PDB entry 7PHC | electron microscopy, 9.90 A resolution (very low resolution: no residue pairs are listed; an interface is given only as per-side residue counts) | chains m and 3 of the 54 polymer chains in the assembly

== Chain m ==
Molecule: 50S ribosomal protein L17
Source organism: Mycoplasma pneumoniae M129
UniProt: Q59547 (RL17_MYCPN); numbering as in UniProt (aligned over 1-124)
Sequence (124 residues; numbered 1 to 124; the number before each row is that of its first residue):
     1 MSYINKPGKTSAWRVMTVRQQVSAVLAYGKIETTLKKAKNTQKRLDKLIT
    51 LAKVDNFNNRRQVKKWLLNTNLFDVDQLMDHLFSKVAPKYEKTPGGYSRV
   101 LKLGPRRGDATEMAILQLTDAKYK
Not modelled in the structure: 1, 121-124

== Chain 3 ==
Molecule: 23S ribosomal RNA
Source organism: Mycoplasma pneumoniae M129
Sequence (2907 nucleotides; row label = number of the first residue in the row):
     1 UACAAUAAGUUACUAAGGGCUUAUGGUGGAUGCCUUGGCACUAAUAGGCG
    51 AUGAAGGACGUGUUAACCUGCGAUAAGCUUCGGGUAGGUGGUAAGAACCU
   101 CAGAUCCGGAGAUUUCCGAAUGGAGCAAUCCGGUAGUUGGAAACAGCUAU
   151 CAUUAAUUGAUGAAUAAAUAGUCAAUUAAAGCAAUACGUGGUGAAGUGAA
   201 ACAUCUCAGUAGCCACAGGAAAAGAAAACGAAUGUGAUUCCGUGUGUAGU
   251 GGCGAGCGAAAGCGGAACAGGCCAAACUUAUCAUUAGAUAGGGGUUGUAG
   301 GGCUUGCAAUGUGGACUUGAAAACGAUAGAAGAAGCUGUUGGAAAGCAGC
   351 GCGCAAAAGGGUGAUAGCCCCGUAUUUGAAAUUGUUUUCAUACCUAGCGA
   401 GAUCCCUGAGUAGCUCGGAAAACGUUAUUUUGAGUGAAUCUGCCCAGACC
   451 AUUGGGUAAGCCUAAAUACUAAUUAGUGACCGAUAGCGAAACAGUACCGU
   501 GAGGGAAAGGUGAAAAGAACCCAGAGAUGGGAGUGAAAUAGAUUCUGAAA
   551 CCAUAUGCCUACAACGUGUCAGAGCACAUUAAUGUGUGAUGGCGUGCGUU
   601 UUGAAGUAUGAGCCGGCGAGUUAUGAUAGCAAGCGUUAGUUAACCAGGAG
   651 AUGGGGAGCUGUAGCGAAAGCGAGUUUUAAAAGAGCGUUUGUUUGUUAUU
   701 AUAGACCCGAAACGGGUUGAGCUAGUCAUGAGCAGGUUGAAGGUUGAGUA
   751 ACAUCAACUGGAGGACCGAACCGACUCUCGUUGAAACGAUAGCGGAUGAC
   801 UUGUGAUUAGGGGUGAAAUUCCAAUCGAAAUCCGUGAUAGCUGGUUCUCG
   851 UCGAAAUAGCUUUAAGGCUAGCGUGAGAUCACAAAUAAGUGGAGGUAAAG
   901 CUACUGAAUGUAUGAUGGCGCCACCUAGGCGUACUGAAUACAAUUAAACU
   951 CUGAAUGCCAUUUAUUUUAUUCUCGCAGUCAGACAGUGGGGGAUAAGCUU
  1001 CAUUGUCAAGAGGGGAAGAGCCCAGAUCAUUAAAUAAGGUCCCCAAAAUA
  1051 UACUAAGUGGAAAAGGAUGUGAAAGUGCUAAAACAGCAAGGAUGUUGGCU
  1101 UAGAAGCAGCCAUCGUUUAAAGAGUGCGUAACAGCUCACUUGUCGAGUGU
  1151 UUUUGCGCCGAAGAUGUAACGGGGCUAAGUAUAUUACCGAAUUUAUGGAU
  1201 AAGAUUUAUAUCUUGUGGUAGACGAGCGUUGUAUUGGAGUUGAAGUCAAA
  1251 GCGUGAGCAUUGGUGGAUCCAAUACAAGUGAGAAUGCCGGCAUGAGUAAC
  1301 GCUUGGGAGUGAGAAUCUCCCAAACCGAUUGACUAAGGUUUCCUGGACCA
  1351 GGGUCGUCCUUCCAGGGUUAGUCUGGACCUAAGCUGAGGCUGAAAAGCGU
  1401 AGGCGAUGGACAACAGGUUAAUAUUCCUGUACUUACAGUUAGACUGAUGG
  1451 AGUGACAAAGAAGGUUUUCCACCCCCAUAAUUGGAUUUGGGGAUAAAUCA
  1501 UAAGGUGGUACAAUAGGCAAAUCCGUUGUGCAUAACAUUGAGUGAUGAUG
  1551 UCGAGUGAAUGAGUGAUCAAGUAGCGAAGGUGGUAUUAAUCAUGCUUUCA
  1601 AGAAAAGCUUCUAGGGUUAAUCUAGCUGUAACCAGUACCGAGAACGAACA
  1651 CACGUAGUCAAGGAGAGGAUCCUAAGGUUAGCGAGUGAACUAUAGCCAAG
  1701 GAACUCUGCAAAUUAACCCCGUAAGUUAGCGAGAAGGGGUGCUUAUGUAA
  1751 AAGUAAGCCGCAGUGAAGAACGAGGGGGGACUGUUUAACUAAAACACAAC
  1801 UCUAUGCCAAACCGUAAGGUGAUGUAUAUGGGGUGACACCUGCCCAGUGC
  1851 UGGAAGGUUAAAGAAGGAGGUUAGCGCAAGCGAAGCUUUUAACUGAAGCC
  1901 CCAGUGAACGGCGGCCGUAACUAUAACGGUCCUAAGGUAGCGAAAUUCCU
  1951 AGUCGGGUAAAUUCCGUCCCGCUUGAAUGGUGUAACCAUCUCUUGACUGU
  2001 CUCGGCUAUAGACUCGGUGAAAUCCAGGUACGGGUGAAGACACCCGUUAG
  2051 GCGCAACGGGACGGAAAGACCCCGUGAAGCUUUACUGUAGCUUAAUAUUG
  2101 AUCAGGACAUUAUCAUGUAGAGAAUAGGUAGGAGCAAUCGAUGCAAGUUC
  2151 GCUAGGACUUGUUGAUGCGAAAGGUGGAAUACUACCCUUGGUUGUGUGCU
  2201 GUUCUAAUUGGUAACUGUUAUCCAGUUUCAAGACAGUGUUAGGUGGGCAG
  2251 UUUGACUGGGGCGGUCGCCUCCUAAAAGGUAACGGAGGCGUACAAAGGUA
  2301 CCUUCAGUACGGUUGGAAAUCGUAUGUAGAGUGUAAUGGUGUAAGGGUGC
  2351 UUGACUGUGAGACAUACAGGUCGAACAGGUGAGAAAUCAGGUCAUAGUGA
  2401 UCCGGUGGUCCAGUAUGGAAUGGCCAUCGCUCAACGGAUAAAAGCUACUC
  2451 CGGGGAUAACAGGCUGAUACUGCCCAAGAGUUCAUAUCGACGGCAGUGUU
  2501 UGGCACCUCGAUGUCGACUCAUCUCAUCCUCGAGCUGAAGCAGGUUCGAA
  2551 GGGUUCGGCUGUUCGCCGAUUAAAGAGAUACGUGAGUUGGGUUCAAACCG
  2601 UCGUGAGACAGGUUGGUCCCUAUCUAUUGUGCCCGUAGGAAGAUUGAAGA
  2651 GUGUUGCUUCUAGUACGAGAGGACCGAAGCGAGGACACCUCUUAUGCUCC
  2701 AGUUGUAGCGCCAGCUGCACCGCUGGGUAGUAACGUGUCUAUUAGAUAAA
  2751 CGCUGAAAGCAUCUAAGUGUGAAACUAUCUCAAAGAUUAAUCUUCCCAUU
  2801 UCGCAAGAAAGUAAGAGCCGUCAAAGACGAUGACGUUGAUAGGUUACAGG
  2851 UGUAAGCAUAGUGAUAUGUUGAGCUGAGUAAUACUAAUUGCUCGAGGACU
  2901 UAUUGGA
Not modelled in the structure: 1-7, 923-927, 1560-1569, 2901-2907

== Chain m / chain 3 interface ==
At this resolution (10 A) residue pairs are not listed: 58 residues of chain m and 59 of chain 3 lie at the interface.

== In short ==
Chain m and chain 3 form an interface of 58 and 59 residues respectively.
Chain m is 50S ribosomal protein L17 and chain 3 is 23S ribosomal RNA, both from Mycoplasma pneumoniae M129;
the structure, 70S ribosome with A*- and P/E-site tRNAs in chloramphenicol-treated Mycoplasma pneumoniae
cells, was determined by electron microscopy (same publication as 7OOC, 7OOD, 7P6Z, 7PAH, 7PAI, 7PAJ and 23
further entries).
